8C7U - chains A and F of the 6 polymer chains in the assembly; structure by X-ray diffraction, 3.15 A resolution.

== Chain A ==
Protein: GTP-sensing transcriptional pleiotropic repressor CodY
From: Enterococcus faecalis (strain ATCC 700802 / V583)
UniProt: A0A1B4XP18 (A0A1B4XP18_ENTFL); numbering as in UniProt (aligned over 1-260)
Chain sequence (262 residues; row label = number of the first residue in the row; numbers below 1 keep their minus sign (Gly-1 is residue -1)):
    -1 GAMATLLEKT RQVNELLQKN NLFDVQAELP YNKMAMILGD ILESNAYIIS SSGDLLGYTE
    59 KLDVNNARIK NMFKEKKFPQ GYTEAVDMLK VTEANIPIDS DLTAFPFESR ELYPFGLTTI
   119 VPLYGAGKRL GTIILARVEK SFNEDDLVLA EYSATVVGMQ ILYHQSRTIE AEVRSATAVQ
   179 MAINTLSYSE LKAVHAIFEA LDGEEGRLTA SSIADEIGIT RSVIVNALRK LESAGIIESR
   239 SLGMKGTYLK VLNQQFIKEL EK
Disordered / not traced: -1
Differences from the reference sequence: expression tag (-1 to 0)
Residues lining bound ligands: leucine (LEU): Arg66, Ile67, Met70, Phe76, Pro77, Tyr80, Thr101, Ala102, Phe103, Pro104, Phe105
What the authors report for this chain:
  - conformationally variable residues (loop rearrangement): Gln16, Lys17, Asn18, Ala25 to Pro28, Arg66, Lys74, Lys75, Phe76
  - binding site for leucine: Arg66
  - self-association interface (contacts with another copy of this molecule); pairs are residue here / residue on that copy: Tyr246-Tyr186 (pi stacking), Gln16, Lys17, Leu184
  - contacts within the chain: Glu26-Lys74 (salt bridge)
  - mutagenesis - K74A: unchanged binding to leucine
  - mutagenesis - K74A: decreased binding to DNA
  - mutagenesis - Y186A/R238A/L240A/Y246A: abolished binding to DNA

== Chain F ==
Molecule: 30-nt DNA strand
Sequence (30 nucleotides; numbered 1 to 30; the number before each row is that of its first residue):
     1 GATAATTTTC AGAATTTTCA GAAAATTTAG

== How chain A and chain F interact ==
Residue-residue contacts (22):
  Thr207(A) with DT15(F), phosphate contact; DT16(F), phosphate contact
  Ala208(A) with DT16(F), hydrogen bond to the phosphate
  Ser209(A) with DT15(F), sugar contact; DT16(F), hydrogen bond to the phosphate
  Arg219(A) with DT16(F), base contact; DT17(F), base contact
  Ser220(A) with DT18(F), base contact; DC19(F), base contact
  Val223(A) with DT17(F), phosphate contact; DT18(F), base contact
  Arg227(A) with DT17(F), salt bridge to the phosphate; DT18(F), salt bridge to the phosphate
  Ser239(A) with DT16(F), hydrogen bond to the phosphate; DT17(F), phosphate contact
  Gly241(A) with DT15(F), sugar contact; DT16(F), sugar contact
  Met242(A) with DA14(F), base contact; DT15(F), sugar contact
  Gly244(A) with DT15(F), phosphate contact; DT16(F), sugar contact
  Thr245(A) with DT16(F), hydrogen bond to the phosphate
Other interface residues (no listed pair), chain A (13 interface residues in all): Leu206
Other interface residues (no listed pair), chain F (8 interface residues in all): DG12, DA13

== Summary ==
13 residues of chain A and 8 residues of chain F are in contact, with 4 hydrogen bonds and 2 salt bridges.
Polar pairs include Ala208(A)-DT16(F), Ser209(A)-DT16(F) and Ser239(A)-DT16(F). Bound to chain A: leucine.
From the paper: a binding site for leucine at Arg66(A); K74A of chain A reduces binding to DNA.
Chain A is GTP-sensing transcriptional pleiotropic repressor CodY (Enterococcus faecalis (strain ATCC 700802 /
V583)) and chain F is a 30-nt DNA strand; the structure, Transcriptional pleiotropic repressor CodY from
Enterococcus faecalis in complex with Leu and a 30-bp DNA fragment ..., was determined by X-ray diffraction
(same publication as 8C7S and 8C7O).
